6V92 - chains i and g of the 35 polymer chains in the assembly; structure by electron microscopy, 20.00 A resolution (very low resolution: no residue pairs are listed; an interface is given only as per-side residue counts).

Chain i:
Molecule: 146-nt DNA strand
Sequence (146 nucleotides; each row starts with the number of its first residue):
     1 ATCAATATCCACCTGCAGATTCTACCAAAAGTGTATTTGGAAACTGCTCC
    51 ATCAAAAGGCATGTTCAGCTGAATTCAGCTGAACATGCCTTTTGATGGAG
   101 CAGTTTCCAAATACACTTTTGGTAGAATCTGCAGGTGGATATTGAT

Chain g:
Name: Histone H2A type 1-B/E
Source organism: Homo sapiens
UniProtKB: P04908 (H2A1B_HUMAN); residues 0-129 here correspond to UniProt positions 1-130 (UniProt number = residue number + 1)
Chain sequence (130 residues; row label = number of the first residue in the row; numbering starts at 0):
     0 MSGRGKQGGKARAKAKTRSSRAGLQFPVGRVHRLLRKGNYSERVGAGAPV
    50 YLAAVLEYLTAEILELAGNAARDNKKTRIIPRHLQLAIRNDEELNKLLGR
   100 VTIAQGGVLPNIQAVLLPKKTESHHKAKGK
Disordered / not traced: 0-14, 119-129
Curated features (UniProtKB/Swiss-Prot):
  - modified residue: Ser-1 (N-acetylserine), Arg-3 (Citrulline), Lys-5 (N6-(2-hydroxyisobutyryl)lysine), Lys-9 (N6-(2-hydroxyisobutyryl)lysine), Lys-13 (N6-(beta-hydroxybutyryl)lysine), Lys-36 (N6-(2-hydroxyisobutyryl)lysine), Lys-74 (N6-(2-hydroxyisobutyryl)lysine), Lys-75 (N6-(2-hydroxyisobutyryl)lysine), Lys-95 (N6-(2-hydroxyisobutyryl)lysine), Gln-104 (N5-methylglutamine), Lys-118 (N6-(2-hydroxyisobutyryl)lysine), Lys-119 (N6-crotonyllysine), Thr-120 (Phosphothreonine), Lys-125 (N6-crotonyllysine)
  - cross-link (Glycyl lysine isopeptide (Lys-Gly)): Lys-13 (interchain with G-Cter in ubiquitin), Lys-15 (interchain with G-Cter in ubiquitin), Lys-119 (interchain with G-Cter in ubiquitin)

Chain i / chain g interface:
At this resolution (20 A) residue pairs are not listed: 10 residues of chain i and 11 of chain g lie at the interface.

Overview:
Chain i and chain g form an interface of 10 and 11 residues respectively.
Chain i is a 146-nt DNA strand and chain g is Histone H2A type 1-B/E (Homo sapiens); the structure, RSC-NCP,
was determined by electron microscopy together with 6V8O from the same study.
